6C23 - chains N and P of the 12 polymer chains in the assembly; structure by electron microscopy, 3.90 A resolution.

== Chain N ==
Protein: Histone-binding protein RBBP4
From: Homo sapiens
UniProtKB: Q09028 (RBBP4_HUMAN); residues 1-425 here = UniProt positions 1-425
Sequence (425 residues; row label = number of the first residue in the row):
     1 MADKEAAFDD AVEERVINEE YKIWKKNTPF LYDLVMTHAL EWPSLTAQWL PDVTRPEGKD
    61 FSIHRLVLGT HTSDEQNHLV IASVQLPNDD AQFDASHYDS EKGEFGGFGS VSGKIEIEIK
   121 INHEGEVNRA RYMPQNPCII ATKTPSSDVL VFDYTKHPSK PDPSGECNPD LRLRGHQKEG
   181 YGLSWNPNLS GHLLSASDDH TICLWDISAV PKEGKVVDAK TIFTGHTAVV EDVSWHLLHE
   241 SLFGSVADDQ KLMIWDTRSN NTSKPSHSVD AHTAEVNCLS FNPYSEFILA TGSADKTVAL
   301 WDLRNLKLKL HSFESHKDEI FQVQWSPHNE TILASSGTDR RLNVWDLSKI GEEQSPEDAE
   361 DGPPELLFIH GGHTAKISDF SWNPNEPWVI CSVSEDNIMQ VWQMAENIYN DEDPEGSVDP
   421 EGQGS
Unresolved in the structure: 1-3, 91-111, 411-425
UniProt features mapped onto this chain:
  - modified residue: Ala2 (N-acetylalanine), Lys4 (N6-acetyllysine), Ser110 (Phosphoserine), Lys160 (N6-acetyllysine), Ser355 (Phosphoserine)
  - cross-link (Glycyl lysine isopeptide (Lys-Gly)): Lys4 (interchain with G-Cter in SUMO2), Lys160 (interchain with G-Cter in SUMO2)
  - mutagenesis: Val35 (V35A: Loss of interaction with ARMC12), Pro43 (P43A: Loss of interaction with ZNF827 and loss of localization to telomeres; when associated with A-73), Ser73 (S73A: Loss of interaction with ZNF827 and loss of localization to telomeres; when associated with A-43), Glu126 to Asn128 (Loss of interaction with ZNF827), Glu126 (E126A: Loss of interaction with ZNF827 and loss of localization to telomeres; when associated with A-128 and A-179), Asn128 (N128A: Loss of interaction with ZNF827 and loss of localization to telomeres; when associated with A-126 and A-179), Glu179 (E179A: Loss of interaction with ZNF827 and loss of localization to telomeres; when associated with A-126 and A-128), Tyr181 (Y181A: Loss of interaction with ZNF827 and loss of localization to telomeres), Glu231 (E231A: Decreased interaction with ZNF827; when associated with A-277), Asn277 (N277A: Decreased interaction with ZNF827; when associated with A-231), Glu395 (E395A: Decreased interaction with ZNF827)

== Chain P ==
Protein: Zinc finger protein AEBP2
From: Homo sapiens
UniProtKB: Q6ZN18 (AEBP2_HUMAN); residues 1-295 here correspond to UniProt positions 209-503 (UniProt number = residue number + 208)
Sequence (295 residues; numbered 1 to 295; the number before each row is that of its first residue):
     1 MSSDGEPLSR MDSEDSISST IMDVDSTISS GRSTPAMMNG QGSTTSSSKN IAYNCCWDQC
    61 QACFNSSPDL ADHIRSIHVD GQRGGVFVCL WKGCKVYNTP STSQSWLQRH MLTHSGDKPF
   121 KCVVGGCNAS FASQGGLARH VPTHFSQQNS SKVSSQPKAK EESPSKAGMN KRRKLKNKRR
   181 RSLPRPHDFF DAQTLDAIRH RAICFNLSAH IESLGKGHSV VFHSTVIAKR KEDSGKIKLL
   241 LHWMPEDILP DVWVNESERH QLKTKVVHLS KLPKDTALLL DPNIYRTMPQ KRLKR
Unresolved in the structure: 1-231
UniProt features mapped onto this chain:
  - zinc finger: Tyr53 to His78 (C2H2-type 1), Lys92 to His114 (C2H2-type 2), Phe120 to His144 (C2H2-type 3)
  - region: Thr287 to Arg295 (Important for nucleosome binding activity of the PRC2 complex)
  - modified residue (Phosphoserine): Ser2, Ser3, Ser182

== How chain N and chain P interact ==
Residue-residue contacts - 34 pairs, chain N then chain P:
  Phe8(N) with His242(P); Glu246(P)
  Asp10(N) with Thr287(P); Met288(P); Lys291(P), salt bridge
  Val12(N) with Trp243(P), hydrophobic; Glu246(P); Ile284(P), hydrophobic
  Glu13(N) with Ile284(P); Thr287(P)
  Arg15(N) with Lys238(P), hydrogen bond (side chain-backbone); Leu239(P); Trp243(P)
  Asn18(N) with Lys238(P)
  Glu19(N) with Leu239(P)
  Glu126(N) with Lys294(P), salt bridge
  Asn128(N) with Lys294(P)
  Tyr181(N) with Lys294(P); Arg295(P)
  Glu231(N) with Arg295(P), salt bridge
  Asp232(N) with Arg295(P), salt bridge
  Glu314(N) with Asp275(P)
  Lys317(N) with Arg286(P)
  Asp318(N) with Arg286(P), salt bridge; Met288(P)
  Thr338(N) with Arg286(P), hydrogen bond (backbone-side chain)
  Asp339(N) with Arg286(P)
  Arg340(N) with Arg286(P); Thr287(P), hydrogen bond (side chain-backbone)
  Ala359(N) with Leu272(P)
  Glu360(N) with Leu269(P); Ser270(P); Leu272(P)
  Lys376(N) with Leu293(P)
Other interface residues (no listed pair), chain N (26 interface residues in all): Asp9, His71, Arg129, Lys296, Phe321
Other interface residues (no listed pair), chain P (20 interface residues in all): Val267, Thr276, Pro289

== Summary ==
26 residues of chain N and 20 residues of chain P are in contact; the contacts include 3 hydrogen bonds and 5
salt bridges. Polar pairs include Asp10(N)-Lys291(P), Glu126(N)-Lys294(P) and Glu231(N)-Arg295(P). Curated
annotation (UniProt) lists 11 mutagenesis sites on chain N.
Chain N is Histone-binding protein RBBP4 and chain P is Zinc finger protein AEBP2, both from Homo sapiens; the
structure, Cryo-EM structure of PRC2 bound to cofactors AEBP2 and JARID2 in the Compact Active State, was
determined by electron microscopy together with 6C24 from the same study.
